PDB entry 6UI1 | X-ray diffraction, 2.20 A resolution | chains A and C of the 4 polymer chains in the assembly

[Chain A]
Name: BoNT/A
Source organism: Clostridium botulinum
Notes: EC 3.4.24.69
Reference sequence: Q7B8V4 (Q7B8V4_CLOBO); residues 1-871 here = UniProt positions 1-871
Chain sequence (873 residues; each row starts with the number of its first residue; numbers below 1 keep their minus sign (Gly-1 is residue -1)):
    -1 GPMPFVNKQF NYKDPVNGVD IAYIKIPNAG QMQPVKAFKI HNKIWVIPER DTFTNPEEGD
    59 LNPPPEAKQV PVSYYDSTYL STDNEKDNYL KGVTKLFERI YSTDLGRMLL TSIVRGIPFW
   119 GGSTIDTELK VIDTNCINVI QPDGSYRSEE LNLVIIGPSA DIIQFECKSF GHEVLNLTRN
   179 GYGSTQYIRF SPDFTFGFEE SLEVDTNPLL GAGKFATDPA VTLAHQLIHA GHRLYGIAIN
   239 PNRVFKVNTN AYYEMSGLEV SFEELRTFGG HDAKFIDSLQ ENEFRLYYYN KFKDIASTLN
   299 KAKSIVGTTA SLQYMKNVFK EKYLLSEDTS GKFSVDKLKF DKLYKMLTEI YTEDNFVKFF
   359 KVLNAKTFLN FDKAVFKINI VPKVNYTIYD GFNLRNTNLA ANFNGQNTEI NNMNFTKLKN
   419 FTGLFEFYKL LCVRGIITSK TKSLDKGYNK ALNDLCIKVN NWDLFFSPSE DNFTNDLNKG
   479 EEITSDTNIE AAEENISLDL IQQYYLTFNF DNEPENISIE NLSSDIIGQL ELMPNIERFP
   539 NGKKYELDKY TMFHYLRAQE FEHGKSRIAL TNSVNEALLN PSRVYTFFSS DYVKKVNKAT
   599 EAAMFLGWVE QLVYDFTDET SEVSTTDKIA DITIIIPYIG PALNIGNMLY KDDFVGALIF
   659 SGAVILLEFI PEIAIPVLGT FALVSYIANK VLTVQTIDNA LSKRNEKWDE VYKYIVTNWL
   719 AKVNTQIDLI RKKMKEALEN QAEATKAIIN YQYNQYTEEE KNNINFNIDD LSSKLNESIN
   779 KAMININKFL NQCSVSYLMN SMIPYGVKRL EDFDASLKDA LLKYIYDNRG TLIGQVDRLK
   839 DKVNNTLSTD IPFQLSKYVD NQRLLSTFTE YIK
Disordered / not traced: -1 to 0, 438-448, 489-492, 867-871
Differences from the reference sequence: expression tag (-1 to 0); conflict Gln224 (Glu in Q7B8V4), Ala363 (Arg in Q7B8V4), Phe366 (Tyr in Q7B8V4)
Cystine bridges: Cys430-Cys454

[Chain C]
Name: ciA-D12
Source organism: Vicugna pacos
Chain sequence (134 residues; numbered -1 to 132; the number before each row is that of its first residue; numbers below 1 keep their minus sign (Gly-1 is residue -1)):
    -1 GSQVQLVESG GGLVQPGGSL RLSCVVSGSD FNTYIMGWYR QVPGKPRELV ADITTEGKTN
    59 YGGSVKGRFT ISRDNAKNTV YLQMFGLKPE DAGNYVCNAD WKMGAWTAGD YGIDYWGKGT
   119 LVTVSSGPKT PKPQ
Disordered / not traced: -1 to 0, 124-132

[Chain A / chain C interface]
Pairs across the interface (30):
  Val4(A) with Ala103(C)
  Lys6(A) with Ala103(C)
  Gln7(A) with Ala103(C)
  Thr92(A) with Trp104(C)
  Lys93(A) with Trp104(C)
  Glu96(A) with Trp104(C)
  Lys381(A) with Tyr37(C); Asn96(C), hydrogen bond; Asp98(C), salt bridge; Gly107(C); Asp108(C); Asp112(C), salt bridge; Trp114(C)
  Val382(A) with Tyr37(C), hydrophobic; Pro44(C); Arg45(C)
  Thr385(A) with Gly107(C); Asp108(C); Tyr109(C); Gly110(C)
  Ile386(A) with Asp108(C), hydrogen bond (backbone-backbone); Tyr109(C), hydrogen bond (backbone-backbone)
  Tyr387(A) with Tyr109(C), hydrogen bond (backbone-backbone); Ile111(C), hydrophobic
  Arg393(A) with Gly110(C); Ile111(C)
  Ile408(A) with Gly42(C)
  Met411(A) with Lys43(C); Pro44(C)
  Asn412(A) with Pro44(C)
Also at the interface, not in a pair above, chain A (24 interface residues in all): Pro2, Asn5, Lys89, Val379, Asn383, Asp388, Thr395, Asn409, Asn410

[In short]
24 residues of chain A and 16 residues of chain C are in contact, with 4 hydrogen bonds and 2 salt bridges.
Among the polar pairs are Lys381(A)-Asp98(C), Lys381(A)-Asp112(C) and Lys381(A)-Asn96(C).
Chain A is BoNT/A (Clostridium botulinum) and chain C is ciA-D12 (Vicugna pacos); the structure, Crystal
structure of BoNT/A-LCHn domain in complex with VHH ciA-D12, ciA-B5, and ciA-H7, was determined by X-ray
diffraction, deposited together with 6UC6, 6UHT and 6UL6.
